6KPP - chains A and F of the 6 polymer chains in the assembly; structure by X-ray diffraction, 2.75 A resolution.

# Chain A
Protein: Tubulin alpha-1B chain
Organism: Sus scrofa
UniProt: Q2XVP4 (TBA1B_PIG); numbering as in UniProt (aligned over 1-450)
Sequence (450 residues; numbered 1 to 450; the number before each row is that of its first residue):
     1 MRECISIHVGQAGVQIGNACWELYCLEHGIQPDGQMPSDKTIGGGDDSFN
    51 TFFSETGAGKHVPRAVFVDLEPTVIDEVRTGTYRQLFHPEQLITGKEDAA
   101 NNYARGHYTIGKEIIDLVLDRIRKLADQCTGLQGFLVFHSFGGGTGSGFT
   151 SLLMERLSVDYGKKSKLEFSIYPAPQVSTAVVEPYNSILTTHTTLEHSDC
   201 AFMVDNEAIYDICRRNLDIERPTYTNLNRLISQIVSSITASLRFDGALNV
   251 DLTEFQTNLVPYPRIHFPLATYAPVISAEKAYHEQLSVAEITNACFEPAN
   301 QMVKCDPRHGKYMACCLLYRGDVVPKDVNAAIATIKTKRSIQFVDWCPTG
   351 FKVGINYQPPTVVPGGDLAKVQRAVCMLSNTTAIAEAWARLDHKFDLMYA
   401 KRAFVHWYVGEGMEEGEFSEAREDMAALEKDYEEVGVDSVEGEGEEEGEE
Unresolved in the structure: 439-450
Metal / ion sites: Ca2+: D39, T41, G44, E55
Small-molecule neighbours:
  - DO6 ((6-methoxy-2-methyl-7-oxidanyl-1-benzofuran-3-yl)-(3,4,5-trimethoxyphenyl)methanone): N101, T179, A180, V181
  - GTP (guanosine-5'-triphosphate): G10, Q11, A12, Q15, I16, D69, D98, A99, A100, N101, S140, G142, G143, G144, T145, G146, I171, P173, V177, S178, T179, E183, N206, Y224, L227, N228, I231
Swiss-Prot annotation at these positions:
  - motif: M1 to C4 (MREC motif)
  - active site: E254
  - binding site (GTP): G10, Q11, A12, Q15, E71, A99, S140, G143, G144, T145, G146, T179, E183, N206, Y224, N228, L252
  - binding site (Mg(2+)): E71
  - modified residue: K40 (N6,N6,N6-trimethyllysine), S48 (Phosphoserine), S232 (Phosphoserine), Y282 (3'-nitrotyrosine), R339 (Omega-N-methylarginine), S439 (Phosphoserine), E443 (5-glutamyl polyglutamate), E445 (5-glutamyl polyglutamate)
  - cross-link (Glycyl lysine isopeptide (Lys-Gly)): K326 (interchain with G-Cter in ubiquitin), K370 (interchain with G-Cter in ubiquitin)

# Chain F
Protein: Tubulin tyrosine ligase
Organism: Gallus gallus
UniProt: E1BQ43 (E1BQ43_CHICK); numbering as in UniProt (aligned over 1-378)
Sequence (384 residues; each row starts with the number of its first residue):
     1 MYTFVVRDENSSVYAEVSRLLLATGQWKRLRKDNPRFNLMLGERNRLPFG
    51 RLGHEPGLVQLVNYYRGADKLCRKASLVKLIKTSPELSESCTWFPESYVI
   101 YPTNLKTPVAPAQNGIRHLINNTRTDEREVFLAAYNRRREGREGNVWIAK
   151 SSAGAKGEGILISSEASELLDFIDEQGQVHVIQKYLEKPLLLEPGHRKFD
   201 IRSWVLVDHLYNIYLYREGVLRTSSEPYNSANFQDKTCHLTNHCIQKEYS
   251 KNYGRYEEGNEMFFEEFNQYLMDALNTTLENSILLQIKHIIRSCLMCIEP
   301 AISTKHLHYQSFQLFGFDFMVDEELKVWLIEVNGAPACAQKLYAELCQGI
   351 VDVAISSVFPLADTGQKTSQPTSIFIKLHHHHHH
Unresolved in the structure: 100-111, 121-127, 140-144, 150-181, 365-371, 381-384
Sequence notes: expression tag (379-384)

# Chain A / chain F interface
Pairs across the interface (21):
  Q176(A) with P56(F)
  E207(A) with H54(F), salt bridge
  E297(A) with H306(F), salt bridge
  P298(A) with L307(F), hydrophobic
  K304(A) with H54(F)
  R308(A) with P300(F), hydrogen bond (side chain-backbone); A301(F), hydrogen bond (side chain-backbone); I302(F); S303(F), hydrogen bond (side chain-backbone); L307(F)
  H309(A) with R66(F), hydrogen bond (side chain-backbone); G67(F); A301(F)
  S340(A) with P300(F); A301(F)
  E386(A) with G50(F); R66(F), salt bridge
  R390(A) with G50(F); H54(F), hydrogen bond
  H393(A) with R51(F)
  E433(A) with R46(F), salt bridge
Also at the interface, not in a pair above, chain A (16 interface residues in all): C305, D306, K338, A389
Also at the interface, not in a pair above, chain F (15 interface residues in all): G53, H308

# Summary
16 residues of chain A face 15 of chain F across their interface, with 5 hydrogen bonds and 4 salt bridges.
Polar pairs include E207(A)-H54(F), E297(A)-H306(F) and E386(A)-R66(F). Chain A binds GTP and compound DO6.
Chain A is Tubulin alpha-1B chain (Sus scrofa) and chain F is Tubulin tyrosine ligase (Gallus gallus); the
structure, BNC105 in complex with tubulin, was determined by X-ray diffraction.
